PDB entry 8APC | electron microscopy, 3.50 A resolution | chains L and M of the 42 polymer chains in the assembly

# Chain L
Molecule: subunit-e
Organism: Trypanosoma brucei brucei
UniProt: Q387J1 (Q387J1_TRYB2); residues 1-92 here correspond to UniProt positions 15-106 (UniProt number = residue number + 14)
Amino-acid sequence (92 residues; row label = number of the first residue in the row):
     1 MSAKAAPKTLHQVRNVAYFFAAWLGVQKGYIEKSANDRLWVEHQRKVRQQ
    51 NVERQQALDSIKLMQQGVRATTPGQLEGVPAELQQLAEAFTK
Disordered / not traced: 1-3, 69-92
Small-molecule neighbours: 1,2-Distearoyl-sn-glycerophosphoethanolamine (3PE): Val26, Tyr30, Lys33

# Chain M
Molecule: subunit-g
Organism: Trypanosoma brucei brucei
UniProt: C9ZJA0 (C9ZJA0_TRYB9); residue numbers follow UniProt; this construct covers 1-144
Amino-acid sequence (144 residues; numbered 1 to 144; the number before each row is that of its first residue):
     1 MSSTKCAVACKIMTPLCNAASKVQARSAKKLAALTDAGIQKTISEHNANG
    51 TDAAVSSTKRYLAEQRQLFHYRVVRFFDECHYIISGEYFAQYTKVNLIWD
   101 LRFLTKLVVLFLIGTVLGRQSIFPPIDPDSPLVEALVTKVNPNY
Disordered / not traced: 1-15

# How chain L and chain M interact
Contacting residue pairs - 58 pairs, chain L then chain M:
  Lys4(L) with Val74(M); Asp78(M), salt bridge
  Ala6(L) with Tyr82(M), hydrophobic
  Pro7(L) with Arg75(M); Tyr82(M)
  Thr9(L) with Arg75(M), hydrogen bond (backbone-side chain); Glu79(M)
  Leu10(L) with Glu79(M); Ile83(M), hydrophobic; Tyr88(M), hydrophobic
  His11(L) with Glu79(M)
  Gln12(L) with Arg72(M), hydrogen bond; Phe76(M); Glu79(M), hydrogen bond (backbone-side chain)
  Val13(L) with Phe76(M), hydrophobic; Glu79(M), hydrogen bond (backbone-side chain); Cys80(M), hydrophobic
  Arg14(L) with Trp99(M); Asp100(M), salt bridge; Phe103(M)
  Val16(L) with Phe76(M), hydrophobic
  Ala17(L) with Phe103(M), hydrophobic; Leu107(M)
  Tyr18(L) with Phe103(M), hydrophobic; Lys106(M); Leu107(M), hydrophobic; Leu110(M), hydrophobic
  Ala21(L) with Leu107(M); Phe111(M)
  Ala22(L) with Leu110(M); Gly114(M)
  Leu24(L) with Phe111(M)
  Gly25(L) with Phe111(M); Gly114(M); Thr115(M), hydrogen bond (backbone-backbone)
  Val26(L) with Gly114(M), hydrogen bond (backbone-backbone); Thr115(M); Gly118(M)
  Lys28(L) with Phe111(M); Thr115(M)
  Gly29(L) with Thr115(M); Gly118(M); Arg119(M)
  Tyr30(L) with Gly118(M)
  Glu32(L) with Arg119(M), salt bridge; Pro124(M); Pro125(M)
  Lys33(L) with Arg119(M); Gln120(M)
  Asn36(L) with Pro125(M); Ile126(M), hydrogen bond (side chain-backbone); Asp127(M), hydrogen bond
  Leu39(L) with Asp127(M); Pro128(M)
  Trp40(L) with Ile126(M), hydrogen bond (side chain-backbone); Asp127(M); Pro128(M), hydrophobic
  His43(L) with Pro128(M)
Interface residues without a listed pair, chain L (27 interface residues in all): Asn15
Interface residues without a listed pair, chain M (29 interface residues in all): Val133, Leu136

# Overview
The interface between chain L and chain M involves 27 residues on one side and 29 on the other, with 9
hydrogen bonds and 3 salt bridges. Polar contacts include Lys4(L)-Asp78(M), Arg14(L)-Asp100(M) and
Glu32(L)-Arg119(M). Chain L binds 1,2-Distearoyl-sn-glycerophosphoethanolamine.
Here chain L is subunit-e and chain M is subunit-g, both from Trypanosoma brucei brucei. Entry 8APC
(rotational state 1c of the Trypanosoma brucei mitochondrial ATP synthase dimer) was determined by electron
microscopy (same publication as 8AP6, 8AP7, 8AP8, 8AP9, 8APA, 8APB and 7 further entries).
